7RSS - chains A and T of the 3 polymer chains in the assembly; structure by X-ray diffraction, 2.71 A resolution.

Chain A:
Protein: DNA polymerase
From: Thermococcus kodakarensis
Notes: EC 2.7.7.7
Reference sequence: D0VWU9 (D0VWU9_THEKO); residues 1-774 here = UniProt positions 1-774
Sequence (774 residues; numbered 1 to 774; the number before each row is that of its first residue):
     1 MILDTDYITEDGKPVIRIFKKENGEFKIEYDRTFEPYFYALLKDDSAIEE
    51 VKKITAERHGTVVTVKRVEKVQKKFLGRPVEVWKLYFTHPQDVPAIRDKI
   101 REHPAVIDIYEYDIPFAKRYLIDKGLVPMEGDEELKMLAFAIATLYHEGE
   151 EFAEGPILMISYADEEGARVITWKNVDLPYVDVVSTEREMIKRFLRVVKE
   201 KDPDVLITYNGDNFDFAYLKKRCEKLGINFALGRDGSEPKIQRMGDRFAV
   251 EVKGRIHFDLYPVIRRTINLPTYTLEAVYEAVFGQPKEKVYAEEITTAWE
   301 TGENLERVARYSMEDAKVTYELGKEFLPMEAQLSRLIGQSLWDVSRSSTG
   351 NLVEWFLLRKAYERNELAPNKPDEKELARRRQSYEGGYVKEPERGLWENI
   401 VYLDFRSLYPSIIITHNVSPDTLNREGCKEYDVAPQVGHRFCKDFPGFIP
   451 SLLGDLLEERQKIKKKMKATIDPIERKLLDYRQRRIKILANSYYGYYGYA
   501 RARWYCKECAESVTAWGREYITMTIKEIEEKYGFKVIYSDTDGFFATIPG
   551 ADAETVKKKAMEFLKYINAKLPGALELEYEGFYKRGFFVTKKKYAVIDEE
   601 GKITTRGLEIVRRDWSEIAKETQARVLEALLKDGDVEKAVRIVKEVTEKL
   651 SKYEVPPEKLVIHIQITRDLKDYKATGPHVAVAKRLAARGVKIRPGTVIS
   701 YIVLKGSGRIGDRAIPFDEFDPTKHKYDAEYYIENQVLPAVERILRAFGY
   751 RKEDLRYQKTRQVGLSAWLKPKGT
Not modelled in the structure: 757-774
Construct notes: conflict Ala141 (Asp in D0VWU9), Ala143 (Glu in D0VWU9), His147 (Glu in D0VWU9), Arg485 (Ala in D0VWU9), Lys584 (Glu in D0VWU9), Ile664 (Glu in D0VWU9)
What the authors report for this chain:
  - binding site for Primer: Tyr594

Chain T:
Molecule: Template
Sequence (16 nucleotides; each row starts with the number of its first residue):
     1 AAATTCGCAGTTCGCG
Not modelled in the structure: 1

How chain A and chain T interact:
Residue-residue contacts (44):
  Arg266(A) - DA2(T)  salt bridge to the phosphate
  Ser348(A) - DA2(T)  phosphate contact
  Ser348(A) - DA3(T)  hydrogen bond to the phosphate
  Thr349(A) - DA3(T)  phosphate contact
  Gly350(A) - DA3(T)  hydrogen bond to the phosphate
  Arg381(A) - DT4(T)  salt bridge to the phosphate
  Ser383(A) - DT5(T)  hydrogen bond to the phosphate
  Tyr384(A) - DT4(T)  hydrogen bond to the phosphate
  Tyr384(A) - DT5(T)  phosphate contact
  Glu385(A) - DT5(T)  phosphate contact
  Glu385(A) - DC6(T)  phosphate contact
  Gly386(A) - DT5(T)  hydrogen bond to the phosphate
  Gly386(A) - DC6(T)  hydrogen bond to the phosphate
  Gly387(A) - DC6(T)  sugar contact
  Val389(A) - DC6(T)  phosphate contact
  Val389(A) - DG7(T)  phosphate contact
  Tyr494(A) - DT4(T)  sugar contact
  Gly495(A) - DA3(T)  sugar contact
  Gly495(A) - DT4(T)  sugar contact
  Gly498(A) - DT4(T)  sugar contact
  Tyr499(A) - DA2(T)  sugar contact
  Tyr499(A) - DA3(T)  phosphate contact
  Tyr499(A) - DT4(T)  phosphate contact
  Arg501(A) - DA2(T)  base contact
  Thr590(A) - DC8(T)  sugar contact
  Lys591(A) - DG7(T)  salt bridge to the phosphate
  Lys591(A) - DC8(T)  sugar contact
  Lys592(A) - DC6(T)  base contact
  Lys593(A) - DC8(T)  phosphate contact
  Lys593(A) - DA9(T)  salt bridge to the phosphate
  Trp615(A) - DG10(T)  sugar contact
  Thr676(A) - DT12(T)  sugar contact
  Pro678(A) - DT11(T)  phosphate contact
  Pro678(A) - DT12(T)  phosphate contact
  Arg709(A) - DT12(T)  phosphate contact
  Arg709(A) - DC13(T)  salt bridge to the phosphate
  Ile710(A) - DT11(T)  sugar contact
  Ile710(A) - DT12(T)  hydrogen bond to the phosphate
  Gly711(A) - DT12(T)  hydrogen bond to the phosphate
  Tyr731(A) - DT11(T)  hydrogen bond to the phosphate
  Asn735(A) - DT11(T)  hydrogen bond to the phosphate
  Pro739(A) - DG10(T)  phosphate contact
  Arg743(A) - DA9(T)  salt bridge to the phosphate
  Arg743(A) - DG10(T)  salt bridge to the phosphate
Other interface residues (no listed pair), chain A (36 interface residues in all): Asn351, Glu391, Arg394, Tyr496, Glu609, Arg612

Overview:
36 residues of chain A face 12 of chain T across their interface, with 10 hydrogen bonds and 7 salt bridges.
Among the polar pairs are Ser348(A)-DA3(T), Gly350(A)-DA3(T) and Ser383(A)-DT5(T). The paper reports a binding
site for Primer at Tyr594(A).
Chain A is DNA polymerase (Thermococcus kodakarensis) and chain T is Template; the structure, Kod-RI
incorporating DNA, n+2, was determined by X-ray diffraction together with 7TQW and 7RSR from the same study.
